Entry 4OIR (X-ray diffraction, 3.10 A resolution); this record covers chains A and C of the 9 polymer chains in the assembly.

== Chain A ==
Molecule: DNA-directed RNA polymerase subunit alpha
Organism: Thermus thermophilus
Notes: EC 2.7.7.6
Reference sequence: Q5SHR6 (RPOA_THET8); residue numbers follow UniProt; this construct covers 1-305
Chain sequence (305 residues; row label = number of the first residue in the row):
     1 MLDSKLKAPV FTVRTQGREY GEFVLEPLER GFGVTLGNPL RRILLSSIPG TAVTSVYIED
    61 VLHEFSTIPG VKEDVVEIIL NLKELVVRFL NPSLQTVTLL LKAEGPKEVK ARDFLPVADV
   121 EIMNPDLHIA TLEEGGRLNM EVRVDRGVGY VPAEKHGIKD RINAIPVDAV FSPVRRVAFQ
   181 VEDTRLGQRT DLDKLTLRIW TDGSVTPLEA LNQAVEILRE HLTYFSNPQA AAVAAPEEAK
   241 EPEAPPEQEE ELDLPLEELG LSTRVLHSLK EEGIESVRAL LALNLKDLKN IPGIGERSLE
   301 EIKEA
Not modelled in the structure: 1-3, 235-305

== Chain C ==
Molecule: DNA-directed RNA polymerase subunit beta
Organism: Thermus thermophilus
Notes: EC 2.7.7.6
Reference sequence: Q8RQE9 (RPOB_THET8); residues 1-1119 here = UniProt positions 1-1119
Chain sequence (1119 residues; each row starts with the number of its first residue):
     1 MEIKRFGRIR EVIPLPPLTE IQVESYRRAL QADVPPEKRE NVGIQAAFRE TFPIEEEDKG
    61 KGGLVLDFLE YRLGEPPFPQ DECREKDLTY QAPLYARLQL IHKDTGLIKE DEVFLGHIPL
   121 MTEDGSFIIN GADRVIVSQI HRSPGVYFTP DPARPGRYIA SIIPLPKRGP WIDLEVEPNG
   181 VVSMKVNKRK FPLVLLLRVL GYDQETLARE LGAYGELVQG LMDESVFAMR PEEALIRLFT
   241 LLRPGDPPKR DKAVAYVYGL IADPRRYDLG EAGRYKAEEK LGIRLSGRTL ARFEDGEFKD
   301 EVFLPTLRYL FALTAGVPGH EVDDIDHLGN RRIRTVGELM TDQFRVGLAR LARGVRERML
   361 MGSEDSLTPA KLVNSRPLEA AIREFFSRSQ LSQFKDETNP LSSLRHKRRI SALGPGGLTR
   421 ERAGFDVRDV HRTHYGRICP VETPEGANIG LITSLAAYAR VDELGFIRTP YRRVVGGVVT
   481 DEVVYMTATE EDRYTIAQAN TPLEGNRIAA ERVVARRKGE PVIVSPEEVE FMDVSPKQVF
   541 SVNTNLIPFL EHDDANRALM GSNMQTQAVP LIRAQAPVVM TGLEERVVRD SLAALYAEED
   601 GEVAKVDGNR IVVRYEDGRL VEYPLRRFYR SNQGTALDQR PRVVVGQRVR KGDLLADGPA
   661 SENGFLALGQ NVLVAIMPFD GYNFEDAIVI SEELLKRDFY TSIHIERYEI EARDTKLGPE
   721 RITRDIPHLS EAALRDLDEE GVVRIGAEVK PGDILVGRTS FKGESEPTPE ERLLRSIFGE
   781 KARDVKDTSL RVPPGEGGIV VRTVRLRRGD PGVELKPGVR EVVRVYVAQK RKLQVGDKLA
   841 NRHGNKGVVA KILPVEDMPH LPDGTPVDVI LNPLGVPSRM NLGQILETHL GLAGYFLGQR
   901 YISPIFDGAK EPEIKELLAQ AFEVYFGKRK GEGFGVDKRE VEVLRRAEKL GLVTPGKTPE
   961 EQLKELFLQG KVVLYDGRTG EPIEGPIVVG QMFIMKLYHM VEDKMHARST GPYSLITQQP
  1021 LGGKAQFGGQ RFGEMEVWAL EAYGAAHTLQ EMLTLKSDDI EGRNAAYEAI IKGEDVPEPS
  1081 VPESFRVLVK ELQALALDVQ TLDEKDNPVD IFEGLASKR
Not modelled in the structure: 57-62, 1119

== Chain A / chain C interface ==
Contacting residue pairs (77):
  E22(A) - F934(C)
  V34(A) - T979(C)
  N38(A) - G977(C)  hydrogen bond (side chain-backbone)
  N38(A) - R978(C)  hydrogen bond (side chain-backbone)
  N38(A) - T979(C)  hydrogen bond (side chain-backbone)
  N38(A) - G980(C)
  R41(A) - E856(C)
  R41(A) - H860(C)  hydrogen bond
  R41(A) - G864(C)  hydrogen bond (side chain-backbone)
  R42(A) - E856(C)  hydrogen bond (side chain-backbone)
  R42(A) - D857(C)  salt bridge
  R42(A) - G977(C)  hydrogen bond (side chain-backbone)
  R42(A) - R978(C)
  S46(A) - E856(C)
  L62(A) - I745(C)  hydrophobic
  L62(A) - G746(C)
  H63(A) - I745(C)
  H63(A) - I799(C)
  H63(A) - V801(C)
  E64(A) - K830(C)  salt bridge
  F65(A) - F628(C)
  F65(A) - I703(C)  hydrophobic
  F65(A) - V801(C)  hydrophobic
  F65(A) - A828(C)
  T67(A) - G608(C)
  T67(A) - N609(C)
  I68(A) - D607(C)
  P69(A) - D607(C)
  G70(A) - D607(C)  hydrogen bond (backbone-side chain)
  V71(A) - D607(C)  hydrogen bond (backbone-side chain)
  V71(A) - G608(C)  hydrogen bond (backbone-backbone)
  K72(A) - V606(C)
  K72(A) - G608(C)
  K72(A) - P641(C)
  K72(A) - R642(C)
  K72(A) - V643(C)  hydrogen bond (side chain-backbone)
  D74(A) - R627(C)  salt bridge
  L80(A) - R573(C)
  K83(A) - K696(C)  hydrogen bond (side chain-backbone)
  K83(A) - D698(C)  salt bridge
  E133(A) - K605(C)
  E133(A) - V606(C)  hydrogen bond (side chain-backbone)
  E133(A) - R610(C)  salt bridge
  Y150(A) - E692(C)
  Y150(A) - L695(C)
  Y150(A) - K696(C)
  Y150(A) - K832(C)
  E154(A) - K832(C)  salt bridge
  I162(A) - R744(C)
  D168(A) - D698(C)
  D168(A) - K832(C)  salt bridge
  R176(A) - D863(C)  hydrogen bond (side chain-backbone)
  R176(A) - G864(C)
  R176(A) - T865(C)
  V177(A) - G864(C)
  A178(A) - P862(C)
  A178(A) - D863(C)
  A178(A) - G864(C)
  F179(A) - D937(C)
  F179(A) - R939(C)  hydrogen bond (backbone-side chain)
  Q180(A) - R929(C)  hydrogen bond
  Q180(A) - F934(C)
  Q180(A) - G935(C)
  Q180(A) - D937(C)
  V181(A) - D937(C)  hydrogen bond (backbone-side chain)
  V181(A) - K938(C)  hydrogen bond (backbone-backbone)
  V181(A) - R939(C)
  E182(A) - F934(C)
  E182(A) - G935(C)  hydrogen bond (side chain-backbone)
  E182(A) - V936(C)
  D183(A) - K938(C)  salt bridge
  D191(A) - K938(C)  salt bridge
  L192(A) - K938(C)  hydrogen bond (backbone-side chain)
  D193(A) - K938(C)  salt bridge
  T196(A) - F934(C)
  R198(A) - E932(C)  salt bridge
  R198(A) - F934(C)
Also at the interface, not in a pair above, chain A (42 interface residues in all): L45, V76, N163, V170, W200
Also at the interface, not in a pair above, chain C (53 interface residues in all): I572, R640, V644, V645, R697, V800, Q829, V855, D976

== In short ==
42 residues of chain A and 53 residues of chain C are in contact, with 20 hydrogen bonds and 11 salt bridges.
Polar pairs include R42(A)-D857(C), E64(A)-K830(C) and D74(A)-R627(C).
Here chain A is DNA-directed RNA polymerase subunit alpha and chain C is DNA-directed RNA polymerase subunit
beta, both from Thermus thermophilus. Entry 4OIR (Crystal structure of Thermus thermophilus RNA polymerase
transcription initiation complex soaked with GE23077 and rifamycin SV) was determined by X-ray diffraction,
deposited together with 4MQ9, 4OIN, 4OIO, 4OIP and 4OIQ.
